PDB entry 6VOM | electron microscopy, 3.60 A resolution | chains B and d of the 9 polymer chains in the assembly

== Chain B ==
Molecule: ATP synthase subunit alpha, chloroplastic
From: Spinacia oleracea
Notes: EC 7.1.2.2
Reference sequence: P06450 (ATPA_SPIOL); residue numbers follow UniProt; this construct covers 1-507
Sequence (507 residues; numbered 1 to 507; the number before each row is that of its first residue):
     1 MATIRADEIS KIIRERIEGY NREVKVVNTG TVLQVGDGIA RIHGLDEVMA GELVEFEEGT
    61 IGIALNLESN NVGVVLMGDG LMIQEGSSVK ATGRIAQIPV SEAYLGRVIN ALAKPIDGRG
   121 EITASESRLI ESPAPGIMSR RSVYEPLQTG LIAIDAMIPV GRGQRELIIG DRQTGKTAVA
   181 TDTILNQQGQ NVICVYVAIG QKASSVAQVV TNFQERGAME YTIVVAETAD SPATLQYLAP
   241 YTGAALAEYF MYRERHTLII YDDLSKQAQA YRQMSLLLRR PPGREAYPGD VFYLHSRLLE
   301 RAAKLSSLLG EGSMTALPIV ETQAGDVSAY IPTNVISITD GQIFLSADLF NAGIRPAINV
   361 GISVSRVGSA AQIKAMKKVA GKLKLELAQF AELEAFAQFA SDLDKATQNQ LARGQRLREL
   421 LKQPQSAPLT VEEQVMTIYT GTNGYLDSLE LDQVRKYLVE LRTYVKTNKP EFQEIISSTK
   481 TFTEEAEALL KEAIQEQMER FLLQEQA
Not modelled in the structure: 1-3, 505-507
Residues lining bound ligands: ATP (adenosine-5'-triphosphate): Asp171, Arg172, Gln173, Thr174, Gly175, Lys176, Thr177, Ala178, Gln201, Glu321, Phe350, Arg355, Pro356, Gln423, Pro424, Gln425

== Chain d ==
Molecule: ATP synthase delta chain, chloroplastic
From: Spinacia oleracea
Reference sequence: P11402 (ATPD_SPIOL); residues 1-257 here = UniProt positions 1-257
Sequence (257 residues; each row starts with the number of its first residue):
     1 MAALQNPVAL QSRTTTAVAA LSTSSTTSTP KPFSLSFSSS TATFNPLRLK ILTASKLTAK
    61 PRGGALGTRM VDSTASRYAS ALADVADVTG TLEATNSDVE KLIRIFSEEP VYYFFANPVI
   121 SIDNKRSVLD EIITTSGLQP HTANFINILI DSERINLVKE ILNEFEDVFN KITGTEVAVV
   181 TSVVKLENDH LAQIAKGVQK ITGAKNVRIK TVIDPSLVAG FTIRYGNEGS KLVDMSVKKQ
   241 LEEIAAQLEM DDVTLAV
Not modelled in the structure: 1-70, 250-257

== How chain B and chain d interact ==
Pairs across the interface (31):
  Ile4(B) - Asp72(d)  hydrogen bond (backbone-backbone)
  Ile4(B) - Ser73(d)
  Ile4(B) - Thr74(d)  hydrogen bond (backbone-side chain)
  Arg5(B) - Thr74(d)
  Arg5(B) - Arg154(d)
  Glu8(B) - Thr74(d)
  Glu8(B) - Arg77(d)  hydrogen bond (backbone-side chain)
  Glu8(B) - Tyr78(d)  hydrogen bond
  Glu8(B) - Arg154(d)  salt bridge
  Ile9(B) - Arg77(d)
  Ser10(B) - Arg77(d)
  Ser10(B) - Ser80(d)
  Ser10(B) - Ala81(d)
  Ile13(B) - Tyr78(d)  hydrophobic
  Ile13(B) - Ala81(d)  hydrophobic
  Arg14(B) - Ala81(d)
  Arg14(B) - Asp84(d)  salt bridge
  Arg14(B) - Val85(d)
  Arg16(B) - Ile148(d)
  Ile17(B) - Leu82(d)  hydrophobic
  Ile17(B) - Val85(d)  hydrophobic
  Ile17(B) - His141(d)
  Ile17(B) - Asn144(d)  hydrogen bond (backbone-side chain)
  Ile17(B) - Phe145(d)  hydrophobic
  Ile17(B) - Ile148(d)
  Glu18(B) - Asn144(d)
  Tyr20(B) - Asn144(d)
  Tyr20(B) - Asn147(d)  hydrogen bond (side chain-backbone)
  Tyr20(B) - Ile148(d)  hydrophobic
  Tyr20(B) - Asp151(d)  hydrogen bond
  Glu23(B) - Asp151(d)
Other interface residues (no listed pair), chain d (18 interface residues in all): Ser152

== Summary ==
12 residues of chain B and 18 residues of chain d are in contact, with 7 hydrogen bonds and 2 salt bridges.
Polar pairs include Glu8(B)-Arg154(d), Arg14(B)-Asp84(d) and Ile4(B)-Thr74(d). Chain B binds ATP.
Here chain B is ATP synthase subunit alpha, chloroplastic and chain d is ATP synthase delta chain,
chloroplastic, both from Spinacia oleracea. Entry 6VOM (Chloroplast ATP synthase (R2, CF1)) was determined by
electron microscopy (same publication as 6VM1, 6VM4, 6VMB, 6VMD, 6VMG, 6VOF and 8 further entries).
